Entry 9CX5 (X-ray diffraction, 2.60 A resolution); this record covers chain A.

Chain A:
Name: Outer membrane protein assembly factor BamA
Source organism: Acinetobacter baumannii
UniProtKB: A0A6F8TEF0 (A0A6F8TEF0_ACIBA); residues 8-337 here correspond to UniProt positions 21-350 (UniProt number = residue number + 13)
Sequence (330 residues; each row starts with the number of its first residue):
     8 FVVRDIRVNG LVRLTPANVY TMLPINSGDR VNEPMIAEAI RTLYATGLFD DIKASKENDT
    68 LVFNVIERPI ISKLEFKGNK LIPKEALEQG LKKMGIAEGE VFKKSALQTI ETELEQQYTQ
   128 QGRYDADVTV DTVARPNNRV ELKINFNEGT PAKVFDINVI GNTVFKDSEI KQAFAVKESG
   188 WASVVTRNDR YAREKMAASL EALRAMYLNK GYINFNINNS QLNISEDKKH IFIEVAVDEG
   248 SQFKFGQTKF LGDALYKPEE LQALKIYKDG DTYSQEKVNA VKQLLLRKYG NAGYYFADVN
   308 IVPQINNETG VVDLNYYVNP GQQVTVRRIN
Disordered / not traced: 336-337
Modified residues: Mse29, Mse42, Mse101, Mse203, Mse213 (selenomethionine; parent Met)

In short:
Chain A is Outer membrane protein assembly factor BamA (Acinetobacter baumannii); the structure, Acinetobacter
baumannii BamA POTRAs 1-4, space group P3221, was determined by X-ray diffraction together with 9CX4 from the
same study.
